3KSB - chains A and E of the 6 polymer chains in the assembly; structure by X-ray diffraction, 3.50 A resolution.

== Chain A ==
Molecule: DNA topoisomerase 4 subunit A
Source organism: Streptococcus pneumoniae
Notes: EC 5.99.1.-
UniProtKB: P72525 (PARC_STRPN); residues 1-488 here = UniProt positions 1-488
Sequence (496 residues; each row starts with the number of its first residue):
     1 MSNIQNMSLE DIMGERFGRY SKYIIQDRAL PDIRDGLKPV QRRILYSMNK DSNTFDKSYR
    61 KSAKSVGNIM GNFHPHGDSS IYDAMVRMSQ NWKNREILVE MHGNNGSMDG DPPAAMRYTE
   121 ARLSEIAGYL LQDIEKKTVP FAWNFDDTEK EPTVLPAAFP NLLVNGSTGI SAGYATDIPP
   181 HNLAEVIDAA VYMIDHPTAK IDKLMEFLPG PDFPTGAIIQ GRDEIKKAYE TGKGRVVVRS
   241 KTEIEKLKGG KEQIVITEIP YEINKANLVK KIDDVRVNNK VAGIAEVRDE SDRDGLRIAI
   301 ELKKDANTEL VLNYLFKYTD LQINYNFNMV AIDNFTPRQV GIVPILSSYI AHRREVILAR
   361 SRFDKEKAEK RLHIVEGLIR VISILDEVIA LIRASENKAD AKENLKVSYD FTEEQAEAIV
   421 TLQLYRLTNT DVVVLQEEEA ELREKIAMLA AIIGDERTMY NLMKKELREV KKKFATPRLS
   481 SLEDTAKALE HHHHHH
Not modelled in the structure: 1-2, 247-252, 286, 301-303, 484-496
Differences from the reference sequence: expression tag (489-496)
Swiss-Prot annotation at these positions:
  - active site: Tyr118 (O-(5'-phospho-DNA)-tyrosine intermediate)
  - site: Lys38 (Interaction with DNA), His74 (Interaction with DNA), His76 (Interaction with DNA), Arg87 (Interaction with DNA), Lys93 (Interaction with DNA), Arg117 (Transition state stabilizer)
From the paper describing this entry:
  - catalytic residues: Arg117, Tyr118
  - binding site for the 34-nt DNA strand (chain E): Ile170

== Chain E ==
Molecule: 34-nt DNA strand
Sequence (34 nucleotides; each row starts with the number of its first residue):
     1 ACCAAGGTCA TGAATGACTA TGCACGTAAA ACAG
Not modelled in the structure: 1-8, 27-34

== Chain A / chain E interface ==
Pairs across the interface (20; chain A residue first):
  Arg28(A) with DA13(E), phosphate contact; DA14(E), phosphate contact
  Lys38(A) with DG12(E), hydrogen bond to the phosphate; DA13(E), salt bridge to the phosphate
  Val40(A) with DA13(E), phosphate contact; DA14(E), phosphate contact
  Gln41(A) with DA13(E), phosphate contact
  His74(A) with DA14(E), salt bridge to the phosphate
  Pro75(A) with DT15(E), phosphate contact
  His76(A) with DA14(E), hydrogen bond to the phosphate; DT15(E), salt bridge to the phosphate
  Gly77(A) with DT15(E), hydrogen bond to the phosphate
  Ser80(A) with DA14(E), phosphate contact; DT15(E), phosphate contact
  Ala84(A) with DA13(E), phosphate contact
  Arg87(A) with DG12(E), salt bridge to the phosphate
  Lys93(A) with DG12(E), salt bridge to the phosphate
  Thr168(A) with DG12(E), sugar contact
  Ile170(A) with DT11(E), base contact; DG12(E), hydrogen bond to the base
Interface residues without a listed pair, chain A (15 interface residues in all): Asp27

== In short ==
15 residues of chain A face 5 of chain E across their interface, with 4 hydrogen bonds and 5 salt bridges.
Among the polar pairs are Ile170(A)-DG12(E), Lys38(A)-DG12(E) and His76(A)-DA14(E). From the paper: catalytic
residues Arg117(A) and Tyr118(A); a binding site for the 34-nt DNA strand (chain E) at Ile170(A).
Here chain A is DNA topoisomerase 4 subunit A (Streptococcus pneumoniae) and chain E is a 34-nt DNA strand.
Entry 3KSB (Detailed structural insight into the DNA cleavage complex of type IIA topoisomerases (re-sealed
form)) was determined by X-ray diffraction, deposited together with 3KSA, 3LTN and 3K9F.
